PDB entry 6MP7 | X-ray diffraction, 1.75 A resolution | chains A and B

== Chain A (and B) ==
Name: BlMan5B
Organism: Bifidobacterium longum (strain DJO10A)
Notes: chain B of this document is another copy of the same molecule, construct and numbering; everything in this record applies to it too
UniProtKB: B3DQP5 (B3DQP5_BIFLD); residues 1-429 here = UniProt positions 1-429
Sequence (449 residues; row label = number of the first residue in the row; numbers below 1 keep their minus sign (Met-19 is residue -19)):
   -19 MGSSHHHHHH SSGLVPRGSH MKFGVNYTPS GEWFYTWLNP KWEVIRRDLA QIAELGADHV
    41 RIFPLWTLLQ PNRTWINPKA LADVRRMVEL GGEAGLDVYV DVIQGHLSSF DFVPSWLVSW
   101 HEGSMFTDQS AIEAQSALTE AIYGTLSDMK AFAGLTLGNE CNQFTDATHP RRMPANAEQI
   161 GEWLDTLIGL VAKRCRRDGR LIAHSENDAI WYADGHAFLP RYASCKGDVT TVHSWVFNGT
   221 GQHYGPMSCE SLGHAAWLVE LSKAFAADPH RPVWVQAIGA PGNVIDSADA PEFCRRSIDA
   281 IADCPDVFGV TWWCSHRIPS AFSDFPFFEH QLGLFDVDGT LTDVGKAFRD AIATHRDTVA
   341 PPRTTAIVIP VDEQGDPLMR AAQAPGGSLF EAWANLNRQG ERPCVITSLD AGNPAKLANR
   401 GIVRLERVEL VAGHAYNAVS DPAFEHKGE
Unresolved in the structure: -19 to -2, 425-429 (chain B: -19 to -2, 420-429)
Construct notes: initiating methionine (-19); expression tag (-18 to 0); engineered mutation Ala257 (Glu in B3DQP5)
Ligand contacts:
  - citrate anion (FLC): Ala193, Asp194, Gly195, His196, Pro357, Leu358, Met359, Arg360
  - N-acetylglucosamine (NAG; 2-acetamido-2-deoxy-beta-D-glucopyranose): His86, Ser88, Ser89, Glu140, Asn187, Trp215, Phe217, Ala418, Val419, Ser420, Asp421, Phe424

== Chain A / chain B interface ==
Residue-residue contacts (79):
  Tyr15(A) with Pro51(B); Asn52(B), hydrogen bond; Trp55(B), hydrophobic
  Leu18(A) with Leu48(B), hydrophobic; Pro51(B), hydrophobic; Asn57(B)
  Asn19(A) with Lys59(B)
  Leu48(A) with Leu18(B), hydrophobic; Leu48(B), hydrophobic
  Pro51(A) with Tyr15(B); Leu18(B), hydrophobic
  Asn52(A) with Tyr15(B), hydrogen bond; Phe302(B); Ser303(B), hydrogen bond (side chain-backbone); Phe305(B)
  Arg53(A) with Ser303(B); Asp304(B), salt bridge
  Thr54(A) with Ala301(B), hydrogen bond (side chain-backbone); Phe302(B); Ser303(B), hydrogen bond
  Trp55(A) with Tyr15(B), hydrophobic; Phe302(B), hydrophobic
  Asn57(A) with Leu18(B)
  Lys59(A) with Asn19(B)
  His86(A) with Trp100(B)
  Ser89(A) with Trp100(B); His101(B), hydrogen bond
  Phe90(A) with Ser95(B); Trp96(B), hydrophobic; His101(B)
  Asp91(A) with Ser95(B); Ser99(B), hydrogen bond; Trp100(B)
  Phe92(A) with Ser95(B)
  Ser95(A) with Phe90(B); Asp91(B); Phe92(B)
  Trp96(A) with Phe90(B), hydrophobic; Asp304(B)
  Ser99(A) with Asp91(B), hydrogen bond; His149(B); Pro150(B)
  Trp100(A) with His86(B); Ser89(B); Asp91(B); Gln143(B), hydrogen bond; Thr148(B); His149(B); Pro150(B); Val419(B), hydrophobic
  His101(A) with Ser89(B), hydrogen bond; Phe90(B); Asp304(B)
  Glu102(A) with Arg151(B), salt bridge
  Gln143(A) with Trp100(B), hydrogen bond
  Thr148(A) with Trp100(B)
  His149(A) with Ser99(B); Trp100(B)
  Pro150(A) with Ser99(B); Trp100(B); Arg151(B)
  Arg151(A) with Val98(B); Ser99(B); Glu102(B), salt bridge; Arg151(B)
  Ala301(A) with Thr54(B), hydrogen bond (backbone-side chain)
  Phe302(A) with Asn52(B); Thr54(B); Trp55(B), hydrophobic
  Ser303(A) with Asn52(B), hydrogen bond (backbone-side chain); Arg53(B); Thr54(B), hydrogen bond
  Asp304(A) with Arg53(B), salt bridge; Trp96(B); His101(B)
  Phe305(A) with Asn52(B)
  Val419(A) with Trp100(B), hydrophobic
  Phe424(A) with Trp100(B); His101(B)
Interface residues without a listed pair, chain A (36 interface residues in all): Glu12, Val98
Interface residues without a listed pair, chain B (36 interface residues in all): Glu12, Leu97

== Summary ==
The chain A/chain B interface involves 36 residues from each chain, with 14 hydrogen bonds and 4 salt bridges.
Polar contacts include Arg53(A)-Asp304(B), Glu102(A)-Arg151(B) and Tyr15(A)-Asn52(B). Ligands of chain A:
N-acetylglucosamine and citrate anion.
Both chains are BlMan5B (Bifidobacterium longum (strain DJO10A)). Entry 6MP7 (Crystal structure of the E257A
mutant of BlMan5B in complex with GlcNAc (soaking)) was determined by X-ray diffraction together with 6MOY,
6MP2 and 6MPA from the same study.
